PDB entry 8V3T | electron microscopy, 2.70 A resolution | chains Z and o of the 42 polymer chains in the assembly

# Chain Z
Molecule: Tube (CD1364)
Organism: Clostridioides difficile
UniProtKB: A0A031WFC4 (A0A031WFC4_CLODI); residues 1-142 here = UniProt positions 1-142
Chain sequence (142 residues; row label = number of the first residue in the row):
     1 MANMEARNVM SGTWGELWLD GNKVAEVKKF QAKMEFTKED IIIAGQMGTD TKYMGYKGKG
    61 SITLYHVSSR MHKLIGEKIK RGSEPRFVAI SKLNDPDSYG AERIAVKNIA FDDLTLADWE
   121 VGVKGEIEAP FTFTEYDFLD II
Not modelled in the structure: 1-6

# Chain o
Molecule: Collar (CD1362)
Organism: Clostridioides difficile
UniProtKB: A0A1X9JZ99 (A0A1X9JZ99_CLODI); residue numbers follow UniProt; this construct covers 1-147
Chain sequence (147 residues; numbered 1 to 147; the number before each row is that of its first residue):
     1 MLKYKEILET IIEILKKNFT ESIFIDDESV QGSEGSCFFV SILSVICTPV MLNTNNKDIV
    61 ISIKYLPKPQ SKSIRMYEIS DELNKLFNRN IKVTDRKLNI TKLEQSIKKE ESIYVLNFTF
   121 TLNYLDSVYE EDVVYENMKE INLNLGE

# Interface between chain Z and chain o
Residue-residue contacts - 9 pairs, chain Z then chain o:
  Thr13(Z) - Leu52(o)
  Gly15(Z) - Leu52(o)
  Glu16(Z) - Leu52(o)
  Glu26(Z) - Met51(o)
  Val27(Z) - Met51(o)
  Tyr65(Z) - Val50(o)
  Tyr65(Z) - Met51(o)  hydrophobic
  Lys124(Z) - Asn56(o)  hydrogen bond
  Lys124(Z) - Asn123(o)
Interface residues without a listed pair, chain Z (9 interface residues in all): Trp14, Ala25

# Overview
9 residues of chain Z and 5 residues of chain o are in contact; the contacts include 1 hydrogen bond. Its one
hydrogen-bonded contact is Lys124(Z)-Asn56(o).
Chain Z is Tube (CD1364) and chain o is Collar (CD1362), both from Clostridioides difficile; the structure,
CryoEM Structure of Diffocin - precontracted - Collar, was determined by electron microscopy (same publication
as 8V3W, 8V3X, 8V3Z, 8V40, 8V41 and 8V43).
